Entry 8EJO (X-ray diffraction, 2.67 A resolution); this record covers chains A and C of the 4 polymer chains in the assembly.

# Chain A
Name: Homeobox domain-containing protein
From: Ornithorhynchus anatinus
UniProtKB: A0A6I8NF41 (A0A6I8NF41_ORNAN); residues 17-85 here correspond to UniProt positions 43-111 (UniProt number = residue number + 26)
Amino-acid sequence (71 residues; numbered 15 to 85; the number before each row is that of its first residue):
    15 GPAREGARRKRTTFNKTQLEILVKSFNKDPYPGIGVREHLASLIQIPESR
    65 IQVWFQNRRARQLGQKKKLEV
Unresolved in the structure: 15-20, 77-85
Sequence notes: expression tag (15-16)
What the authors report for this chain:
  - binding site for the 17-nt DNA strand: Arg75

# Chain C
Molecule: 17-nt DNA strand
Sequence (17 nucleotides; numbered 1 to 17; the number before each row is that of its first residue):
     1 GCGTAATCTAATCAACA

# How chain A and chain C interact
Residue-residue contacts (22):
  Arg22(A) - DA5(C)  base contact
  Arg22(A) - DA6(C)  base contact
  Arg22(A) - DT7(C)  sugar contact
  Arg23(A) - DA6(C)  phosphate contact
  Arg23(A) - DT7(C)  salt bridge to the phosphate
  Lys24(A) - DA6(C)  phosphate contact
  Arg25(A) - DG3(C)  base contact
  Arg25(A) - DT4(C)  hydrogen bond to the base
  Arg25(A) - DA5(C)  hydrogen bond to the sugar
  Thr26(A) - DA5(C)  hydrogen bond to the phosphate
  Thr26(A) - DA6(C)  hydrogen bond to the phosphate
  Phe28(A) - DA5(C)  phosphate contact
  Arg64(A) - DA6(C)  salt bridge to the phosphate
  Arg64(A) - DT7(C)  salt bridge to the phosphate
  Val67(A) - DA6(C)  phosphate contact
  Val67(A) - DT7(C)  base contact
  Trp68(A) - DA5(C)  phosphate contact
  Asn71(A) - DA5(C)  base contact
  Asn71(A) - DA6(C)  hydrogen bond to the base
  Arg75(A) - DT4(C)  sugar contact
  Arg75(A) - DA5(C)  salt bridge to the phosphate
  Arg75(A) - DA6(C)  base contact
Also at the interface, not in a pair above, chain A (12 interface residues in all): Leu33

# Summary
The interface between chain A and chain C involves 12 residues on one side and 5 on the other, with 5 hydrogen
bonds and 4 salt bridges. Among the polar pairs are Arg25(A)-DT4(C), Asn71(A)-DA6(C) and Arg25(A)-DA5(C). The
paper reports a binding site for the 17-nt DNA strand at Arg75(A).
Chain A is Homeobox domain-containing protein (Ornithorhynchus anatinus) and chain C is a 17-nt DNA strand;
the structure, Crystal structure of the homeodomain of Platypus sDUX in complex with DNA, was determined by
X-ray diffraction together with 8EJP from the same study.
